PDB entry 4BOR | electron microscopy, 42.00 A resolution (very low resolution: no residue pairs are listed; an interface is given only as per-side residue counts) | chains D and E of the 5 polymer chains in the assembly

Chain D:
Name: Acetylcholine receptor subunit alpha
From: Torpedo marmorata
Reference sequence: P02711 (ACHA_TORMA); residues -23 to 437 here correspond to UniProt positions 1-461 (UniProt number = residue number + 24)
Amino-acid sequence (461 residues; each row starts with the number of its first residue; numbers below 1 keep their minus sign (Met-23 is residue -23)):
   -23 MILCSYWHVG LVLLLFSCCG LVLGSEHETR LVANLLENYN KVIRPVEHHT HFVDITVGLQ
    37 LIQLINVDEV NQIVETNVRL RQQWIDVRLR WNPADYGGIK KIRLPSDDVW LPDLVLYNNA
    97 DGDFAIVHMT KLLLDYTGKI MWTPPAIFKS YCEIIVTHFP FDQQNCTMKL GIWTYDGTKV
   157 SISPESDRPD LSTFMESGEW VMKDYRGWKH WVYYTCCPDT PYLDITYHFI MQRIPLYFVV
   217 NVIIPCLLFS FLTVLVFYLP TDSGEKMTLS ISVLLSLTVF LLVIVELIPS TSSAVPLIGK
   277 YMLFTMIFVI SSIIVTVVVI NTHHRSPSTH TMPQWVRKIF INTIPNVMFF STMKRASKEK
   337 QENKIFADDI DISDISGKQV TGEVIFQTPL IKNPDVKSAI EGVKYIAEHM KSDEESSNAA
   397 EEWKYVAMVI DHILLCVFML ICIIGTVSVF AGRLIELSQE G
Disordered / not traced: -23 to 0, 307-373
Disulfides: Cys128-Cys142, Cys192-Cys193
Swiss-Prot annotation at these positions:
  - glycosylation: Asn141 (N-linked (GlcNAc...) asparagine)

Chain E:
Name: Acetylcholine receptor gamma subunit
From: Torpedo marmorata
Reference sequence: Q6S3H9 (Q6S3H9_TORMA); residues -16 to 488 here correspond to UniProt positions 1-505 (UniProt number = residue number + 17)
Amino-acid sequence (505 residues; row label = number of the first residue in the row; numbers below 1 keep their minus sign (Met-16 is residue -16)):
   -16 MVLTLLLIIC LALEVRSNEE GRLIEKLLGD YDKRIKPAKT LDHVIDVTLK LTLTNLISLN
    44 EKEEALTTNV WIEIQWNDYR LSWNTSEYEG IDLVRIPSEL LWLPDVVLEN NVDGQFEVAY
   104 YANVLVYNDG SMYWLPPAIY RSTCPIAVTY FPFDWQNCSL VFRSQTYNAH EVNLQLSAEE
   164 GEVVEWIHID PEDFTENGEW TIRHRPAKKN YNWQLTKDDI DFQEIIFFLI IQRKPLFYII
   224 NIIAPCVLIS SLVVLVYFLP AQAGGQKCTL SISVLLAQTI FLFLIAQKVP ETSLNVPLIG
   284 KYLIFVMFVS LVIVTNCVIV LNVSLRTPNT HSLSEKIKHL FLEFLPKYLG MHLEPSEETP
   344 EKPQPRRRSS FGIMIKAEEY ILKKPRSELM FEEQKDRHGL KRVNKMTSDI DIGTTVDLYK
   404 DLANFAPEIK SCVEACNFIA KSTKEQNDSG SENENWVLIG KVIDKACFWI ALLLFSLGTL
   464 AIFLTGHLNQ VPEFPFPGDP RKYVP
Disordered / not traced: -16 to 0, 165-171, 315-413, 478-488
Disulfides: Cys127-Cys141

Chain D / chain E interface:
At this resolution (42 A) residue pairs are not listed: 35 residues of chain D and 44 of chain E lie at the interface.

Summary:
Chain D and chain E form an interface of 35 and 44 residues respectively.
Chain D is Acetylcholine receptor subunit alpha and chain E is Acetylcholine receptor gamma subunit, both from
Torpedo marmorata; the structure, The structure and super-organization of acetylcholine receptor-rapsyn
complexes class D, was determined by electron microscopy, deposited together with 4BOG, 4BOI, 4BON, 4BOO and
4BOT.
